Entry 6KOT (X-ray diffraction, 2.15 A resolution); this record covers chains A and B.

[Chain A (and B)]
Molecule: Bifunctional dihydrofolate reductase-thymidylate synthase
From: Plasmodium falciparum
Notes: chain B of this document is another copy of the same molecule, construct and numbering; everything in this record applies to it too
Reference sequence: D9N170 (D9N170_PLAFA); residues 1-608 here = UniProt positions 1-608
Sequence (608 residues; each row starts with the number of its first residue):
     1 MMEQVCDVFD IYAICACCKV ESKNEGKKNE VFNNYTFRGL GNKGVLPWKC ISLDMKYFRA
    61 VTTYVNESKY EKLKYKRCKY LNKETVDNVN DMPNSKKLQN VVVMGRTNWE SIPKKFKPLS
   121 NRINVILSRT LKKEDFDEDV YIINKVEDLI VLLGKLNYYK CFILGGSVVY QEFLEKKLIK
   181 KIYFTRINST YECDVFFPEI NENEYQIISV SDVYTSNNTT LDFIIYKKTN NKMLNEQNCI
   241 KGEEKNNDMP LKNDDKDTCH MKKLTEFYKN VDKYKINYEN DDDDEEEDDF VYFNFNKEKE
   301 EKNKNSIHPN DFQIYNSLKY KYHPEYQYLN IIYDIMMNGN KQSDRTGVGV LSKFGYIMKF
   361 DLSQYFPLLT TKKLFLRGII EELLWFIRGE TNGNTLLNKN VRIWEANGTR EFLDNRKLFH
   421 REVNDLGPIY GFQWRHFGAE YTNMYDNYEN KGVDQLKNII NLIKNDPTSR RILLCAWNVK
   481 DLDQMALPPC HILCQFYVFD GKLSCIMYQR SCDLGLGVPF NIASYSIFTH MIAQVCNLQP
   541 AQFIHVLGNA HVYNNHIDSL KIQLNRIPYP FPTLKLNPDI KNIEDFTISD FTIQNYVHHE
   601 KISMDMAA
Not modelled in the structure: 1-2, 23-26, 85-96, 230-286, 299-303, 607-608 (chain B: 1-3, 23-28, 84-96, 134-136, 232-282, 298-304, 606-608)

[How chain A and chain B interact]
Pairs across the interface (171):
  Tyr12(A) - Glu285(B)  hydrogen bond
  Leu53(A) - Phe295(B)  hydrophobic
  Leu53(A) - Asn296(B)
  Lys56(A) - Phe295(B)
  Lys56(A) - Asn296(B)  hydrogen bond
  Tyr57(A) - Tyr292(B)
  Tyr57(A) - Phe293(B)
  Tyr57(A) - Phe295(B)  hydrophobic
  Val61(A) - Tyr292(B)  hydrophobic
  Tyr64(A) - Asp288(B)
  Tyr64(A) - Val291(B)  hydrophobic
  Tyr64(A) - Tyr292(B)  hydrophobic
  Lys69(A) - Asp284(B)  salt bridge
  Lys69(A) - Glu287(B)  salt bridge
  Lys69(A) - Asp288(B)  salt bridge
  Lys72(A) - Asp284(B)  salt bridge
  Tyr159(A) - Asp288(B)  hydrogen bond
  Lys160(A) - Glu285(B)  salt bridge
  Lys160(A) - Asp288(B)  salt bridge
  Lys160(A) - Tyr292(B)  hydrogen bond
  Lys180(A) - Glu285(B)
  Lys181(A) - Glu285(B)
  Lys181(A) - Glu286(B)  salt bridge
  Lys181(A) - Asp289(B)  salt bridge
  Tyr183(A) - Asp289(B)  hydrogen bond
  Tyr183(A) - Tyr292(B)  hydrophobic
  Ile208(A) - Glu286(B)
  Ser209(A) - Phe293(B)
  Val210(A) - Phe293(B)
  Ser211(A) - Phe293(B)
  Tyr214(A) - Lys297(B)
  Phe223(A) - Phe293(B)
  Phe223(A) - Phe295(B)  hydrophobic
  Ile225(A) - Asp289(B)
  Ile225(A) - Phe293(B)  hydrophobic
  Lys227(A) - Glu286(B)  salt bridge
  Glu287(A) - Lys69(B)  salt bridge
  Asp288(A) - Tyr64(B)
  Asp288(A) - Lys69(B)  salt bridge
  Asp288(A) - Tyr159(B)  hydrogen bond
  Asp288(A) - Lys160(B)  salt bridge
  Asp289(A) - Lys181(B)  salt bridge
  Asp289(A) - Tyr183(B)  hydrogen bond
  Asp289(A) - Ile225(B)
  Phe290(A) - Tyr320(B)
  Phe290(A) - Tyr322(B)
  Val291(A) - Tyr64(B)  hydrophobic
  Tyr292(A) - Tyr57(B)
  Tyr292(A) - Val61(B)  hydrophobic
  Tyr292(A) - Lys160(B)  hydrogen bond
  Tyr292(A) - Phe162(B)
  Tyr292(A) - Tyr183(B)  hydrophobic
  Phe293(A) - Tyr57(B)
  Phe293(A) - Ser209(B)
  Phe293(A) - Val210(B)
  Phe293(A) - Ser211(B)
  Phe293(A) - Phe223(B)
  Phe293(A) - Ile225(B)  hydrophobic
  Phe293(A) - Tyr320(B)  hydrophobic
  Phe293(A) - Tyr322(B)  hydrophobic
  Phe295(A) - Leu53(B)  hydrophobic
  Phe295(A) - Lys56(B)
  Phe295(A) - Tyr57(B)  hydrophobic
  Phe295(A) - Tyr214(B)
  Phe295(A) - Phe223(B)  hydrophobic
  Asn296(A) - Leu53(B)
  Asn296(A) - Lys56(B)  hydrogen bond
  Asn296(A) - Tyr214(B)
  Lys304(A) - Phe499(B)
  Lys319(A) - Glu286(B)
  Tyr320(A) - Glu286(B)  hydrogen bond (side chain-backbone)
  Tyr320(A) - Asp289(B)
  Tyr320(A) - Phe290(B)
  Tyr322(A) - Phe290(B)
  Tyr322(A) - Phe293(B)  hydrophobic
  Asn340(A) - Tyr497(B)  hydrogen bond
  Asn340(A) - Phe499(B)
  Lys341(A) - Phe499(B)
  Gln342(A) - Tyr497(B)  hydrogen bond
  Gln342(A) - Val498(B)
  Gln342(A) - Phe499(B)
  Ser343(A) - Thr468(B)
  Asp344(A) - Arg470(B)  salt bridge
  Arg345(A) - Arg471(B)
  Ser352(A) - Tyr497(B)  hydrogen bond
  Lys353(A) - Tyr497(B)
  Phe354(A) - Lys359(B)  hydrogen bond (backbone-side chain)
  Phe354(A) - Gln495(B)
  Phe354(A) - Phe496(B)
  Phe354(A) - Tyr497(B)  hydrophobic
  Phe354(A) - Ser504(B)
  Phe354(A) - Cys505(B)
  Phe354(A) - Ile506(B)  hydrophobic
  Phe354(A) - Ile544(B)
  Gly355(A) - Lys359(B)  hydrogen bond (backbone-side chain)
  Gly355(A) - Ile506(B)
  Tyr356(A) - Ile357(B)
  Ile357(A) - Gly355(B)
  Ile357(A) - Ile357(B)  hydrophobic
  Lys359(A) - Phe354(B)  hydrogen bond (side chain-backbone)
  Lys359(A) - Gly355(B)  hydrogen bond (side chain-backbone)
  Arg416(A) - Arg471(B)
  Phe437(A) - Asn478(B)
  Phe437(A) - Val479(B)  hydrophobic
  Phe437(A) - Lys480(B)
  Gly438(A) - Lys480(B)  hydrogen bond (backbone-side chain)
  Val453(A) - Val479(B)  hydrophobic
  Gln455(A) - Val479(B)
  Arg470(A) - Asp344(B)  salt bridge
  Arg470(A) - Arg510(B)  hydrogen bond (backbone-side chain)
  Arg470(A) - Ser511(B)
  Arg470(A) - Asn549(B)
  Arg470(A) - His551(B)
  Arg470(A) - Tyr553(B)  hydrogen bond
  Arg471(A) - Arg345(B)
  Arg471(A) - Arg416(B)
  Arg471(A) - Pro488(B)
  Arg471(A) - Arg510(B)
  Leu473(A) - Trp477(B)  hydrophobic
  Leu473(A) - Ile492(B)  hydrophobic
  Leu473(A) - Arg510(B)
  Cys475(A) - Trp477(B)
  Cys475(A) - Val479(B)  hydrophobic
  Trp477(A) - Leu473(B)  hydrophobic
  Trp477(A) - Cys475(B)
  Asn478(A) - Phe437(B)
  Val479(A) - Phe437(B)  hydrophobic
  Val479(A) - Val453(B)  hydrophobic
  Val479(A) - Gln455(B)
  Val479(A) - Cys475(B)  hydrophobic
  Lys480(A) - Phe437(B)
  Lys480(A) - Gly438(B)  hydrogen bond (side chain-backbone)
  Pro488(A) - Arg471(B)
  Ile492(A) - Leu473(B)  hydrophobic
  Ile492(A) - Leu493(B)  hydrophobic
  Leu493(A) - Ile492(B)  hydrophobic
  Leu493(A) - Leu493(B)  hydrophobic
  Gln495(A) - Phe354(B)
  Gln495(A) - Tyr508(B)  hydrogen bond
  Gln495(A) - Arg510(B)  hydrogen bond (side chain-backbone)
  Gln495(A) - Gly548(B)
  Phe496(A) - Phe354(B)
  Tyr497(A) - Asn340(B)  hydrogen bond
  Tyr497(A) - Gln342(B)
  Tyr497(A) - Ser352(B)  hydrogen bond
  Tyr497(A) - Phe354(B)  hydrophobic
  Tyr497(A) - Asn549(B)
  Val498(A) - Gln342(B)  hydrogen bond (backbone-side chain)
  Phe499(A) - Asn340(B)
  Phe499(A) - Lys341(B)
  Phe499(A) - Gln342(B)
  Ser504(A) - Phe354(B)
  Cys505(A) - Phe354(B)
  Ile506(A) - Phe354(B)  hydrophobic
  Ile506(A) - Gly355(B)
  Ile506(A) - Tyr508(B)
  Ile506(A) - Gly548(B)
  Tyr508(A) - Gln495(B)  hydrogen bond
  Tyr508(A) - Ile506(B)
  Arg510(A) - Arg470(B)  hydrogen bond (side chain-backbone)
  Arg510(A) - Arg471(B)
  Arg510(A) - Leu473(B)
  Arg510(A) - Gln495(B)  hydrogen bond (backbone-side chain)
  Ser511(A) - Arg470(B)  hydrogen bond
  Ile544(A) - Phe354(B)
  Val546(A) - Val546(B)  hydrophobic
  Gly548(A) - Ile506(B)
  Asn549(A) - Arg470(B)
  Asn549(A) - Tyr497(B)
  His551(A) - Arg470(B)  hydrogen bond
  Tyr553(A) - Arg470(B)  hydrogen bond
Other interface residues (no listed pair), chain A (86 interface residues in all): Ala60, Phe162, Val350, Thr468, Leu487, Leu547
Other interface residues (no listed pair), chain B (84 interface residues in all): Ala60, Ile208, Ser343, Val350, Lys353, Tyr356, Leu487, Leu547

[Summary]
The interface between chain A and chain B involves 86 residues on one side and 84 on the other; the contacts
include 32 hydrogen bonds and 15 salt bridges. Polar pairs include Lys69(A)-Asp284(B), Lys69(A)-Glu287(B) and
Lys69(A)-Asp288(B).
Both chains are Bifunctional dihydrofolate reductase-thymidylate synthase (Plasmodium falciparum). Entry 6KOT
(Quadruple mutant (N51I+C59R+S108N+I164L) plasmodium falciparum dihydrofolate reductase-thymidylate synthase
(PfDHFR-TS) complexed with B12128 and NADPH) was determined by X-ray diffraction (same publication as 6KP2,
6KP7 and 6KPR).
